Entry 1C03 (X-ray diffraction, 2.30 A resolution); this record covers chain A.

[Chain A]
Protein: Hypothetical protein YDL235C
From: Saccharomyces cerevisiae
Notes: engineered mutation(s): C-TERMINAL 6 HIS-TAG
UniProt: Q07688 (Q07688_YEAST); numbering as in UniProt (aligned over 1-167)
Sequence (168 residues; numbered 1 to 168; the number before each row is that of its first residue):
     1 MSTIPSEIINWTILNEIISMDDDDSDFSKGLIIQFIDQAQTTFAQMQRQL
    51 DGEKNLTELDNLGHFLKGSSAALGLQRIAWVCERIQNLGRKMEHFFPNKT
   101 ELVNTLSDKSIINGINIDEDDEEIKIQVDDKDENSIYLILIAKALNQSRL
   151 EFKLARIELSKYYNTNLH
Unresolved in the structure: 1, 127-130
From the paper describing this entry:
  - conformationally variable residues (order/disorder transition): Q127 to D130
  - post-translational modification sites: H64 (citing earlier work)
  - specificity-determining residues: L62, F65 (proposed by the authors, not directly observed)

[In short]
From the paper: specificity determinants L62 and F65; a modification site at H64.
Chain A is Hypothetical protein YDL235C (Saccharomyces cerevisiae); the structure, Crystal structure of YPD1P
(TRICLINIC form), was determined by X-ray diffraction (same publication as 1C02).
